7DB6 - chains A and D of the 5 polymer chains in the assembly; structure by electron microscopy, 3.30 A resolution.

# Chain A
Name: Guanine nucleotide-binding protein G(i) subunit alpha-1
Organism: Homo sapiens
UniProtKB: P63096 (GNAI1_HUMAN); residues 1-354 here = UniProt positions 1-354
Chain sequence (354 residues; each row starts with the number of its first residue):
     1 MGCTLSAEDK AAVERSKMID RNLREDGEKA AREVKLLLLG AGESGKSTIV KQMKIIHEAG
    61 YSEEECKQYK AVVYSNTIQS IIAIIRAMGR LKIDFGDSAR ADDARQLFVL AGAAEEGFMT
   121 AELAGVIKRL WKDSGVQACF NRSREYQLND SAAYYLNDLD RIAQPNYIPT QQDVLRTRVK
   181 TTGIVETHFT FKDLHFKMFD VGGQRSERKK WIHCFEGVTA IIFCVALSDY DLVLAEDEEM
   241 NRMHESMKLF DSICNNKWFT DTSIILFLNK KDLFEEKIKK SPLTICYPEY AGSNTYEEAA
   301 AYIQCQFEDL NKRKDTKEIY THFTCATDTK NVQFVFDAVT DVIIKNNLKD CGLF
Disordered / not traced: 1-2, 56-181, 234-240
Swiss-Prot annotation at these positions:
  - region: Lys35 to Thr48 (G1 motif), Asp173 to Thr181 (G2 motif), Phe196 to Arg205 (G3 motif), Ile265 to Asp272 (G4 motif), Thr324 to Thr329 (G5 motif)
  - binding site (GTP): Glu43 to Thr48, Ser151, Leu175 to Thr181, Asp200 to Gln204, Asn269 to Asp272, Ala326
  - binding site (Mg(2+)): Ser47, Thr181
  - modified residue: Arg178 (ADP-ribosylarginine), Gln204 (Deamidated glutamine), Cys351 (ADP-ribosylcysteine)
  - lipidation: Gly2 (N-myristoyl glycine), Cys3 (S-palmitoyl cysteine)
  - natural variant: Gly40 (G40C: In NEDHISB; G40R: In NEDHISB), Gly45 (G45D: In NEDHISB), Thr48 (T48I: In NEDHISB; T48K: In NEDHISB), Gln52 (Q52P: In NEDHISB), Ser75 (deletion: In NEDHISB; uncertain significance), Gln172 (deletion: In NEDHISB), Asp173 (D173V: In NEDHISB), Glu186 to Phe189 (deletion: In NEDHISB; uncertain significance), Cys224 (C224Y: In NEDHISB), Lys270 (K270N: In NEDHISB; K270R: In NEDHISB), Asp272 (D272G: In NEDHISB), Ala326 (A326P: In NEDHISB), 1 further natural variant entry in UniProt
  - mutagenesis: Gly42 (G42R: Abolishes switch to an activated conformation and dissociation from beta and gamma subunits upon GTP binding. Abolishes interaction with RGS family members), Glu116 (E116L: Enhances interaction (inactive GDP-bound) with RGS14), Gln147 (Q147L: Enhances interaction (inactive GDP-bound) with RGS14), Glu245 (E245L: Enhances interaction (inactive GDP-bound) with RGS14)

# Chain D
Name: Melatonin receptor type 1A
Organism: Homo sapiens
UniProtKB: P48039 (MTR1A_HUMAN); residues 1-340 here = UniProt positions 1-340
Chain sequence (372 residues; numbered -25 to 346; the number before each row is that of its first residue; numbers below 1 keep their minus sign (Met-25 is residue -25)):
   -25 MKTIIALSYI FCLVFADYKD DDDKEFMQGN GSALPNASQP VLRGDGARPS WLASALACVL
    35 IFTIVVDILG NLLVILSVYR NKKLRNAGNI FVVSLAVADL VVAIYPYPLV LMSIFNNGWN
    95 LGYLHCQVSG FLMGLSVIGS IFNITGIAIN RYCYICHSLK YDKLYSSKNS LCYVLLIWLL
   155 TLAAVLPNLR AGTLQYDPRI YSCTFAQSVS SAYTIAVVVF HFLVPMIIVI FCYLRIWILV
   215 LQVRQRVKPD RKPKLKPQDF RNFVTMFVVF VLFAICWAPL NFIGLAVASD PASMVPRIPE
   275 WLFVASYYMA YFNSCLNAII YGLLNQNFRK EYRRIIVSLC TARVFFVDSS NDVADRVKWK
   335 PSPLMTENLY FQ
Disordered / not traced: -25 to 21, 222-230, 307-346
Disulfides: Cys100-Cys177
Differences from the reference sequence: initiating methionine (-25); expression tag (-24 to 0, 341-346)
Residues lining bound ligands: Ramelteon (JEV; N-{2-[(8S)-1,6,7,8-tetrahydro-2H-indeno[5,4-b]furan-8-yl]ethyl}propanamide): Gly104, Met107, Gly108, Val111, Ile112, Val159, Leu163, Leu168, Phe179, Gln181, Thr188, Val191, Val192, Phe196, Trp251, Leu254, Asn255, Gly258, Tyr281
Swiss-Prot annotation at these positions:
  - binding site (melatonin): Asn162, Gln181
  - glycosylation (N-linked (GlcNAc...) asparagine): Asn4, Asn10
  - natural variant: Arg54 (R54W: Exhibits significantly reduced B(max) and slightly enhanced affinity), Ala157 (A157V: Similar binding characteristics compared to wild-type)

# Chain A / chain D interface
Pairs across the interface (37):
  Glu28(A) with Asp136(D)
  Arg32(A) with Ser132(D), hydrogen bond; Tyr135(D); Asp136(D), salt bridge
  Glu318(A) with Arg218(D), salt bridge; Arg220(D), salt bridge
  Ile319(A) with Arg220(D), hydrogen bond (backbone-side chain)
  Tyr320(A) with Arg220(D)
  Asp337(A) with Gln219(D), hydrogen bond
  Asp341(A) with Arg218(D), salt bridge
  Ile344(A) with Ile129(D), hydrophobic; Val217(D), hydrophobic
  Asn347(A) with Tyr128(D); Ile129(D); Ser132(D)
  Leu348(A) with Ile129(D); Val214(D), hydrophobic
  Lys349(A) with Gln300(D), hydrogen bond (backbone-side chain)
  Asp350(A) with Tyr128(D)
  Cys351(A) with Arg125(D); Tyr128(D), hydrophobic; Ile129(D), hydrophobic; Asn299(D)
  Gly352(A) with Leu298(D); Asn299(D); Gln300(D)
  Leu353(A) with Arg125(D); Tyr207(D), hydrophobic; Ile210(D), hydrophobic; Arg235(D), hydrogen bond (backbone-side chain); Thr239(D), hydrogen bond (backbone-side chain)
  Phe354(A) with Trp211(D); Val214(D), hydrophobic; Arg235(D), hydrogen bond (backbone-side chain); Asn236(D); Thr239(D); Gln300(D)
Interface residues without a listed pair, chain A (17 interface residues in all): Phe334
Interface residues without a listed pair, chain D (23 interface residues in all): Asn60, Leu213, Asn301

# In short
17 residues of chain A and 23 residues of chain D are in contact, with 7 hydrogen bonds and 4 salt bridges.
Polar contacts include Arg32(A)-Asp136(D), Glu318(A)-Arg218(D) and Glu318(A)-Arg220(D). Chain D binds
Ramelteon.
Chain A is Guanine nucleotide-binding protein G(i) subunit alpha-1 and chain D is Melatonin receptor type 1A,
both from Homo sapiens; the structure, human melatonin receptor MT1 - Gi1 complex, was determined by electron
microscopy.
